Entry 5Z43 (X-ray diffraction, 2.36 A resolution); this record covers chain A.

# Chain A
Protein: AmbP1
Source organism: Fischerella ambigua UTEX 1903
UniProt: V5TDZ4 (V5TDZ4_9CYAN); residues 1-309 here = UniProt positions 1-309
Amino-acid sequence (309 residues; each row starts with the number of its first residue):
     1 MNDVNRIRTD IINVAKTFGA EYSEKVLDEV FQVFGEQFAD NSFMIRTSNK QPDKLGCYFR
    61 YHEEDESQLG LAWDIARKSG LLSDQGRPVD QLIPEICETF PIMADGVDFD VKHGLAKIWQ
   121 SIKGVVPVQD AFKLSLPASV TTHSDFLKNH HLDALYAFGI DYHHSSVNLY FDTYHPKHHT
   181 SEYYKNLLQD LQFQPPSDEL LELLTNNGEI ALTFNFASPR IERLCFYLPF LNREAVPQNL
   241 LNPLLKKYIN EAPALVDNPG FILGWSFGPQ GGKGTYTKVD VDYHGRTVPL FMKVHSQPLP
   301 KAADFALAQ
Not modelled in the structure: 293-309
Bound ions: Mg2+: Asn41, Glu63, Asp65

# Overview
Asn41, Glu63 and Asp65 coordinate Mg2+.
Chain A is AmbP1 (Fischerella ambigua UTEX 1903); the structure, Crystal structure of prenyltransferase AmbP1
apo structure, was determined by X-ray diffraction, deposited together with 5YK9, 5Z44 and 5Z46.
